PDB entry 7T1B | X-ray diffraction, 1.75 A resolution | chains P and A of the 3 polymer chains in the assembly

Chain P:
Molecule: 12-nt DNA strand
Sequence (12 nucleotides; numbered 1 to 12; the number before each row is that of its first residue):
     1 GGGGTGTGGTAG
Metal / ion sites: Ca2+: DG12 (together with CTP) (shared with Asp-362(A), Asp-467(A), Glu-468(A) of chain A)

Chain A:
Protein: DNA repair protein REV1
From: Saccharomyces cerevisiae
Notes: EC 2.7.7.-
Reference sequence: P12689 (REV1_YEAST); numbering as in UniProt (aligned over 296-746)
Sequence (451 residues; each row starts with the number of its first residue):
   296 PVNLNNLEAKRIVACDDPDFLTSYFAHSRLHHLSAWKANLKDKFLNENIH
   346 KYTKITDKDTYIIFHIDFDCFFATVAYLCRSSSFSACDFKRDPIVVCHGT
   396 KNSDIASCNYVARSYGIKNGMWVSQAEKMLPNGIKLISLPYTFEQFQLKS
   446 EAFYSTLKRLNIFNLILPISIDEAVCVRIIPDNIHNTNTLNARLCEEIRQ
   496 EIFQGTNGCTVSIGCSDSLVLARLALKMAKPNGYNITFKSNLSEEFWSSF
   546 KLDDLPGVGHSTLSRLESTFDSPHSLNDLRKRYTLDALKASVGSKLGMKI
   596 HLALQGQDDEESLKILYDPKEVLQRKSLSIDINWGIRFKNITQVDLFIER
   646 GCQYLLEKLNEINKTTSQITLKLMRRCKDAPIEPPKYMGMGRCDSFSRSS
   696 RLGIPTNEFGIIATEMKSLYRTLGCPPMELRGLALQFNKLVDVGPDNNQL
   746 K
Disordered / not traced: 296-306, 745-746
Metal / ion sites: Ca2+ site 1: Asp-362, Asp-467, Glu-468 (together with CTP) (shared with DG12(P) of chain P); Ca2+ site 2: Asp-362, Phe-363, Asp-467 (together with CTP)
Small-molecule neighbours: CTP (cytidine-5'-triphosphate): Arg-324, Leu-325, Leu-328, Asp-362, Phe-363, Asp-364, Cys-365, Phe-366, Phe-367, Ala-401, Ser-402, Tyr-405, Arg-408, Asn-414, Gly-415, Asp-467, Lys-525
Swiss-Prot annotation at these positions:
  - region (Interaction with target DNA): Tyr-319 to Ser-329, Thr-395 to Asn-397, Gly-554 to Thr-557, Arg-620 to Asn-628
  - binding site (dCTP): Arg-324, Asp-362 to Phe-366, Ser-402 to Arg-408, Asn-414, Asp-467
  - binding site (Mg(2+)): Asp-362, Phe-363, Asp-467, Glu-468
  - site (Interaction with target DNA): Lys-681, Ser-692, Ser-694
  - mutagenesis: Asp-467 to Glu-468 (Loss of dCTP transferase activity)
What the authors report for this chain:
  - binding site for CTP: Arg-324, Phe-367

Chain P / chain A interface:
Residue-residue contacts (25):
  DG4(P) with Arg-696(A), salt bridge to the phosphate
  DT5(P) with Gln-663(A), hydrogen bond to the phosphate; Arg-696(A), salt bridge to the phosphate
  DG6(P) with Ser-692(A), sugar contact; Arg-693(A), salt bridge to the phosphate; Ser-694(A), hydrogen bond to the phosphate
  DT7(P) with Phe-691(A), phosphate contact; Ser-692(A), hydrogen bond to the phosphate
  DG9(P) with Ser-556(A), sugar contact; Thr-557(A), phosphate contact
  DT10(P) with Gly-552(A), sugar contact; Val-553(A), phosphate contact; Gly-554(A), hydrogen bond to the phosphate; His-555(A), salt bridge to the phosphate; Ser-556(A), hydrogen bond to the phosphate; Thr-557(A), hydrogen bond to the phosphate
  DA11(P) with Leu-550(A), phosphate contact; Pro-551(A), phosphate contact; Gly-552(A), hydrogen bond to the phosphate; Val-553(A), phosphate contact
  DG12(P) with Ser-329(A), base contact; Ile-464(A), phosphate contact; Ser-465(A), hydrogen bond to the phosphate; Glu-468(A), phosphate contact; Arg-518(A), salt bridge to the phosphate
Other interface residues (no listed pair), chain P (9 interface residues in all): DG8
Other interface residues (no listed pair), chain A (22 interface residues in all): Lys-332, Asp-467, Ser-690

In short:
9 residues of chain P face 22 of chain A across their interface, with 8 hydrogen bonds and 5 salt bridges.
Polar contacts include DT5(P)/Gln-663(A), DG6(P)/Ser-694(A) and DT7(P)/Ser-692(A). Ligands of chain A: CTP.
From the paper: a binding site for CTP at Arg-324(A) and Phe-367(A).
Chain P is a 12-nt DNA strand and chain A is DNA repair protein REV1 (Saccharomyces cerevisiae); the
structure, Rev1 Ternary Complex with rCTP and Ca2+, was determined by X-ray diffraction, deposited together
with 7T18, 7T19 and 7T1A.
